Entry 8YD8 (X-ray diffraction, 3.11 A resolution); this record covers chains L and A of the 10 polymer chains in the assembly.

== Chain L ==
Molecule: FAS-associated death domain protein
Source organism: Homo sapiens
UniProt: Q13158 (FADD_HUMAN); residues 1-208 here = UniProt positions 1-208
Sequence (216 residues; each row starts with the number of its first residue):
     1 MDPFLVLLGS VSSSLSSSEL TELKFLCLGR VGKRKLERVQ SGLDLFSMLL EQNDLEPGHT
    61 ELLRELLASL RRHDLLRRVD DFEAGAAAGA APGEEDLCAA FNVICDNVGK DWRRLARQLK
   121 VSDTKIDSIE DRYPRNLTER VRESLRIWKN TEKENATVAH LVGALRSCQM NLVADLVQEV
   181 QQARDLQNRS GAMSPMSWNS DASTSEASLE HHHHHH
Unresolved in the structure: 85-216
Sequence notes: engineered mutation Gly9 (His in Q13158); expression tag (209-216)
UniProt features mapped onto this chain:
  - modified residue: Ser194 (Phosphoserine)
  - glycosylation: Arg117 (Microbial infection: N-beta-linked (GlcNAc) arginine)
  - natural variant: Cys105 (C105W: In IEHDCM)
  - mutagenesis: Ser12 (S12R: Loss of interaction with CASP8), Phe25 (F25R: Loss of interaction with FAS. Loss of self-association. Abolishes induction of apoptosis), Lys33 (K33E: Loss of self-association), Arg38 (R38A: Loss of interaction with CASP8), Asp44 (D44R: Loss of interaction with CASP8. Abolishes induction of apoptosis. Decreased interaction with FAS), Glu51 (E51R: Loss of interaction with CASP8), Arg117 (R117A: Abolished GlcNAcylation by E.coli NleB1; R117E: Loss of interaction with FAS), Val121 (V121N: Loss of interaction with FAS), Asp123 (D123R: Strongly decreased interaction with FAS), Arg135 (R135E: Strongly decreased interaction with FAS), Arg142 (R142E: Decreased interaction with FAS), Leu172 (L172A/E: Loss of interaction with FAS; L172K: Strongly decreased interaction with FAS), 2 further mutagenesis entries in UniProt
Reported in the primary citation:
  - mutagenesis - F25R, K33E, E51R: abolished signaling in response to TNF/CHX
  - mutagenesis - R34A, E37K: decreased signaling in response to TNF/CHX
  - mutagenesis - E22A, Q40A, D74A: unchanged signaling in response to TNF/CHX
  - mutagenesis - F25R, F25Y, K33E, E37A, E51R, D74A: abolished signaling in response to HeLa cell lysate-based system

== Chain A ==
Molecule: Caspase-8
Source organism: Homo sapiens
Notes: EC 3.4.22.61
UniProt: Q14790 (CASP8_HUMAN); numbering as in UniProt (aligned over 1-185)
Sequence (185 residues; row label = number of the first residue in the row):
     1 MDFSRNLYDI GEQLDSEDLA SLKFLSLDYI PQRKQEPIKD ALMLFQRLQE KRMLEESNLS
    61 FLKELLFRIN RLDLLITYLN TRKEEMEREL QTPGRAQISA YRVMLYQISE EVSRSELRSF
   121 KGGLQEEISK CKLDDDMNLL DIFIEMEKRV ILGEGKLDIL KRVCAQINKS LLKIINDYEE
   181 FSKER
Unresolved in the structure: 1, 183-185
Sequence notes: engineered mutation Gly122 (Phe in Q14790), Gly123 (Leu in Q14790)
UniProt features mapped onto this chain:
  - mutagenesis: Asp73 (D73A: Abolishes binding to FLASH. Induces NF-kappa-B activation)

== Chain L / chain A interface ==
Contacting residue pairs (10; chain L residue first):
  Met1(L) with Glu126(A), hydrogen bond (backbone-side chain)
  Asp2(L) with Glu126(A); Arg162(A), salt bridge
  Leu5(L) with Glu126(A)
  Val6(L) with Gln166(A)
  Gln40(L) with Arg118(A), hydrogen bond
  Leu43(L) with Gly122(A)
  Asp44(L) with Arg118(A), salt bridge
  Ser47(L) with Gln125(A), hydrogen bond
  Glu51(L) with Lys130(A), salt bridge
Interface residues without a listed pair, chain A (9 interface residues in all): Gly123, Glu127

== Summary ==
Chain L and chain A each contribute 9 residues to their interface; the contacts include 3 hydrogen bonds and 3
salt bridges. Polar contacts include Asp2(L)-Arg162(A), Asp44(L)-Arg118(A) and Glu51(L)-Lys130(A). From the
paper: F25R, F25Y and K33E of chain L, among others, abolish signaling in response to HeLa cell lysate-based
system; F25R, K33E and E51R of chain L abolish signaling in response to TNF/CHX; 10 substitutions were tested
in all.
Chain L is FAS-associated death domain protein and chain A is Caspase-8, both from Homo sapiens; the
structure, Structure of FADD/Caspase-8/cFLIP death effector domain assembly, was determined by X-ray
diffraction (same publication as 8YBX and 8YD7).
